Entry 8Q2C (X-ray diffraction, 3.21 A resolution); this record covers chains B and A.

Chain B (and A):
Name: Intermembrane transport lipoprotein PqiC
Source organism: Escherichia coli
Notes: chain A of this document is another copy of the same molecule, construct and numbering; everything in this record applies to it too
UniProtKB: P0AB10 (PQIC_ECOLI); numbering as in UniProt (aligned over 1-187)
Amino-acid sequence (195 residues; numbered 1 to 195; the number before each row is that of its first residue):
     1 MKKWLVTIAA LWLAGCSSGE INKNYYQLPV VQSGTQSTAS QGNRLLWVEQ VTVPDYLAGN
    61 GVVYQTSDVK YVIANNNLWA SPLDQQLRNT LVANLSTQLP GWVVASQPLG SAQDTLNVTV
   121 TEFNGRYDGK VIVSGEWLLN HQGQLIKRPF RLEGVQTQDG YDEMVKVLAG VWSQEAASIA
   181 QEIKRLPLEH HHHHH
Not modelled in the structure: 1-22, 188-195
Differences from the reference sequence: expression tag (188-195)
What the authors report for this chain:
  - self-association interface (contacts with another copy of this molecule); pairs are residue here / residue on that copy: Asp68-Lys166 (salt bridge)
  - post-translational modification sites: Cys16 (proposed by the authors, not directly observed)
  - mutagenesis - D55A, L78D, D84A, D84K, R88M: decreased growth in response to LSB
  - mutagenesis - D55K: decreased growth
  - mutagenesis - D55A/D84A, D55K/D84K: unchanged growth in response to LSB
  - mutagenesis - D55A/D84A, D55K/D84K: decreased expression

Interface between chain B and chain A:
Contacting residue pairs - 46 pairs, chain B then chain A:
  Tyr25(B) - Val69(A)
  Tyr25(B) - Lys70(A)
  Tyr25(B) - Tyr71(A)  hydrogen bond (backbone-backbone)
  Tyr26(B) - Val69(A)
  Tyr26(B) - Lys70(A)
  Gln27(B) - Tyr56(A)
  Gln27(B) - Val69(A)  hydrogen bond (backbone-backbone)
  Pro29(B) - Val69(A)  hydrophobic
  Val30(B) - Thr121(A)
  Val30(B) - Arg151(A)  hydrogen bond (backbone-side chain)
  Gln32(B) - Thr121(A)  hydrogen bond
  Gln32(B) - Ser134(A)
  Gln32(B) - Gly135(A)  hydrogen bond (side chain-backbone)
  Gln32(B) - Pro149(A)
  Gln32(B) - Phe150(A)
  Gln32(B) - Arg151(A)  hydrogen bond
  Ser33(B) - Pro149(A)
  Gly34(B) - Arg148(A)
  Gly34(B) - Pro149(A)
  Thr35(B) - Arg148(A)
  Gln36(B) - Lys147(A)
  Gln36(B) - Arg148(A)
  Gln36(B) - Pro149(A)
  Ser37(B) - Lys147(A)
  Thr38(B) - Leu145(A)
  Thr38(B) - Ile146(A)
  Ala39(B) - Leu145(A)  hydrogen bond (backbone-backbone)
  Ser40(B) - Gln144(A)
  Ala80(B) - Tyr56(A)
  Ser81(B) - Pro54(A)
  Ser81(B) - Asp55(A)
  Ser81(B) - Tyr56(A)
  Pro82(B) - Asp55(A)
  Val92(B) - Glu136(A)
  Ser96(B) - Glu136(A)
  Ser96(B) - Lys147(A)  hydrogen bond
  Val103(B) - Lys147(A)
  Val104(B) - Lys147(A)  hydrogen bond (backbone-side chain)
  Gln107(B) - Thr119(A)
  Leu109(B) - Leu138(A)  hydrophobic
  Leu109(B) - Leu145(A)
  Asp162(B) - Ser67(A)  hydrogen bond
  Asp162(B) - Val69(A)
  Asp162(B) - Lys70(A)
  Val165(B) - Val69(A)  hydrophobic
  Lys166(B) - Asp68(A)  salt bridge
Interface residues without a listed pair, chain B (30 interface residues in all): Leu45, Gln85, Asn89, Ala105
Interface residues without a listed pair, chain A (23 interface residues in all): Gly143

Summary:
Chain B and chain A form an interface of 30 and 23 residues respectively, with 10 hydrogen bonds and 1 salt
bridge. Polar contacts include Lys166(B)-Asp68(A), Val30(B)-Arg151(A) and Gln32(B)-Thr121(A). From the paper:
D55A, L78D and D84A of chain B, among others, reduce growth in response to LSB; a modification site at
Cys16(B); 8 substitutions were tested in all.
Chain B and chain A are both Intermembrane transport lipoprotein PqiC (Escherichia coli); the structure,
Crystal structure of the E. coli PqiC Lipoprotein, was determined by X-ray diffraction (same publication as
8Q2D).
